Entry 3DFX (X-ray diffraction, 2.70 A resolution); this record covers chains X and A of the 4 polymer chains in the assembly.

== Chain X ==
Molecule: 20-nt DNA strand
Sequence (20 nucleotides; row label = number of the first residue in the row):
     1 TTGATAAATC AGAGATAACC

== Chain A ==
Name: Trans-acting T-cell-specific transcription factor GATA-3
Source organism: Mus musculus
UniProtKB: P23772 (GATA3_MOUSE); numbering as in UniProt (aligned over 308-370)
Sequence (63 residues; row label = number of the first residue in the row):
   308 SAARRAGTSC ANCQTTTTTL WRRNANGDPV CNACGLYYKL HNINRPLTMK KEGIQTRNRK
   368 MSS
Disordered / not traced: 366-370
Bound ions: Zn2+: Cys317, Cys320, Cys338, Cys341
UniProt features mapped onto this chain:
  - zinc finger: Cys317 to Cys341 (GATA-type 2)
  - motif: Tyr344 to Pro353 (YxKxHxxxRP)
What the authors report for this chain:
  - binding site for the 20-nt DNA strand: Arg312, Thr326, Arg329, Arg330, Asn339, Ala340, Leu343, Tyr344, Lys346, Leu347, His348, Arg352, Met356, Ile361, Arg364
  - contacts within the chain: Thr326-Asn339 (hydrogen bond)
  - binding site for the 20-nt DNA strand (chain X): Leu327, Arg329, Arg364
  - specificity-determining residues: Arg329, Leu343, Leu347, Arg364
  - specificity-determining residues: Leu343, Leu347, Arg364 (proposed by the authors, not directly observed)
  - disease-associated variants - L347R: unchanged binding to an isolated consensus GATA site (citing earlier work)
  - disease-associated variants - L343F (citing earlier work)
  - mutagenesis - R364A: unchanged expression

== How chain X and chain A interact ==
Pairs across the interface - 25 pairs, chain X then chain A:
  DT5(X) - His348(A)  hydrogen bond to the phosphate
  DA6(X) - Tyr344(A)  phosphate contact
  DA6(X) - Leu347(A)  phosphate contact
  DA6(X) - His348(A)  salt bridge to the phosphate
  DA6(X) - Met356(A)  phosphate contact
  DA6(X) - Arg364(A)  base contact
  DA7(X) - Ala340(A)  phosphate contact
  DA7(X) - Leu343(A)  base contact
  DA7(X) - Arg352(A)  salt bridge to the phosphate
  DA7(X) - Met356(A)  phosphate contact
  DA7(X) - Arg364(A)  hydrogen bond to the base
  DA8(X) - Thr326(A)  phosphate contact
  DA8(X) - Asn339(A)  hydrogen bond to the phosphate
  DA8(X) - Leu343(A)  base contact
  DA8(X) - Ile361(A)  phosphate contact
  DA8(X) - Gln362(A)  phosphate contact
  DA8(X) - Thr363(A)  phosphate contact
  DA8(X) - Arg364(A)  hydrogen bond to the sugar
  DT9(X) - Thr326(A)  phosphate contact
  DT9(X) - Arg329(A)  hydrogen bond to the base
  DT9(X) - Asn339(A)  base contact
  DT9(X) - Gln362(A)  phosphate contact
  DT9(X) - Thr363(A)  phosphate contact
  DT9(X) - Arg364(A)  hydrogen bond to the phosphate
  DC10(X) - Leu327(A)  base contact

== Overview ==
6 residues of chain X and 15 residues of chain A are in contact, with 6 hydrogen bonds and 2 salt bridges.
Polar contacts include DA7(X)-Arg364(A), DT9(X)-Arg329(A) and DA8(X)-Arg364(A). From the paper: a binding site
for the 20-nt DNA strand at Arg312(A), Thr326(A) and Arg329(A) among others; L347R of chain A leaves binding
to an isolated consensus GATA site unchanged.
Here chain X is a 20-nt DNA strand and chain A is Trans-acting T-cell-specific transcription factor GATA-3
(Mus musculus). Entry 3DFX (Opposite GATA DNA binding) was determined by X-ray diffraction, deposited together
with 3DFV.
